6G52 - chain C; structure by X-ray diffraction, 3.69 A resolution.

[Chain C]
Name: Metal transporter CNNM4
From: Homo sapiens
UniProt: Q6P4Q7 (CNNM4_HUMAN); numbering as in UniProt (aligned over 545-730)
Amino-acid sequence (189 residues; row label = number of the first residue in the row):
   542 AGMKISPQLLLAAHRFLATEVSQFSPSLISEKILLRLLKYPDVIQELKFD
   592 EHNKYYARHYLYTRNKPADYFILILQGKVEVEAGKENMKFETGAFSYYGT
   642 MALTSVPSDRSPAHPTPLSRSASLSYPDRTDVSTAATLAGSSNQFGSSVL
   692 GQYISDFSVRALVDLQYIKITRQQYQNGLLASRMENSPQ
Not modelled in the structure: 542-544, 647-693, 728-730
Construct notes: expression tag (542-544)
Modified residues: Mse544 (selenomethionine); Mse629, Mse642, Mse725 (selenomethionine; parent Met)
Curated features (UniProtKB/Swiss-Prot):
  - modified residue (Phosphoserine): Ser660, Ser664
Reported in the primary citation:
  - mutagenesis - F631A: unchanged binding to the Bateman module

[Summary]
The paper reports that F631A leaves binding to the Bateman module unchanged.
Chain C is Metal transporter CNNM4 (Homo sapiens); the structure, Crystal structure of the cnmp binding domain
of the magnesium transporter CNNM4, was determined by X-ray diffraction together with 6RS2 from the same
study.
